3WYG - chains A and C of the 3 polymer chains in the assembly; structure by X-ray diffraction, 2.15 A resolution.

# Chain A
Name: Gsp1p
Source organism: Saccharomyces cerevisiae AWRI796
UniProt: E7KFU1 (E7KFU1_YEASA); numbering as in UniProt (aligned over 1-182)
Sequence (182 residues; each row starts with the number of its first residue):
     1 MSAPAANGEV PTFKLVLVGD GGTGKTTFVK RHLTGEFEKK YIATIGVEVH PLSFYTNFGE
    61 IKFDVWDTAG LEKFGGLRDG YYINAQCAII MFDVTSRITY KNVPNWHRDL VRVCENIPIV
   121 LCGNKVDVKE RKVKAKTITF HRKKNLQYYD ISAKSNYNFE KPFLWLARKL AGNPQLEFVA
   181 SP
Disordered / not traced: 1-9, 180-182
Construct notes: engineered mutation Leu71 (Gln in E7KFU1)
Metal / ion sites: Mg2+: Thr26, Thr44 (together with GTP)
Ligand contacts: GTP (guanosine-5'-triphosphate): Gly19, Asp20, Gly21, Gly22, Thr23, Gly24, Lys25, Thr26, Thr27, Phe37, Glu38, Lys39, Lys40, Tyr41, Ile42, Ala43, Thr44, Thr68, Ala69, Gly70, Leu71, Asn124, Lys125, Asp127, Val128, Ser152, Ala153, Lys154

# Chain C
Name: Exportin-1
Source organism: Saccharomyces cerevisiae S288c
UniProt: P30822 (XPO1_YEAST); residue numbers follow UniProt; this construct covers 1-376, 414-1084
Sequence (1049 residues; each row starts with the number of its first residue; note: 37 numbers in that range are skipped by the numbering (no residue carries them; nothing is unmodelled there); numbers below 1 keep their minus sign (Gly-1 is residue -1)):
    -1 GAMEGILDFS NDLDIALLDQ VVSTFYQGSG VQQKQAQEIL TKFQDNPDAW QKADQILQFS
    59 TNPQSKFIAL SILDKLITRK WKLLPNDHRI GIRNFVVGMI ISMCQDDEVF KTQKNLINKS
   119 DLTLVQILKQ EWPQNWPEFI PELIGSSSSS VNVCENNMIV LKLLSEEVFD FSAEQMTQAK
   179 ALHLKNSMSK EFEQIFKLCF QVLEQGSSSS LIVATLESLL RYLHWIPYRY IYETNILELL
   239 STKFMTSPDT RAITLKCLTE VSNLKIPQDN DLIKRQTVLF FQNTLQQIAT SVMPVTADLK
   299 ATYANANGND QSFLQDLAMF LTTYLARNRA LLESDESLRE LLLNAHQYLI QLSKIEEREL
   359 FKTTLDYWHN LVADLFYE
   414 PLKKHIYEEI CSQLRLVIIE NMVRPEEVLV VENDEGEIVR EFVKESDTIQ LYKSEREVLV
   474 YLTHLNVIDT EEIMISKLAR QIDGSEWSWH NINTLSWAIG SISGTMSEDT EKRFVVTVIK
   534 DLLDLTVKKR GKDNKAVVAS DIMYVVGQYP RFLKAHWNFL RTVILKLFEF MHETHEGVQD
   594 MACDTFIKIV QKCKYHFVIQ QPRESEPFIQ TIIRDIQKTT ADLQPQQVHT FYKACGIIIS
   654 EERSVAERNR LLSDLMQLPN MAWDTIVEQS TANPTLLLDS ETVKIIANII KTNVAVCTSM
   714 GADFYPQLGH IYYNMLQLYR AVSSMISAQV AAEGLIATKT PKVRGLRTIK KEILKLVETY
   774 ISKARNLDDV VKVLVEPLLN AVLEDYMNNV PDARDAEVLN CMTTVVEKVG HMIPQGVILI
   834 LQSVFECTLD MINKDFTEYP EHRVEFYKLL KVINEKSFAA FLELPPAAFK LFVDAICWAF
   894 KHNNRDVEVN GLQIALDLVK NIERMGNVPF ANEFHKNYFF IFVSETFFVL TDSDHKSGFS
   954 KQALLLMKLI SLVYDNKISV PLYQEAEVPQ GTSNQVYLSQ YLANMLSNAF PHLTSEQIAS
  1014 FLSALTKQYK DLVVFKGTLR DFLVQIKEVG GDPTDYLFAE DKENALMEQN RLEREKAAKI
  1074 GGLLKPSELD D
Disordered / not traced: -1 to 9, 978-983, 1056-1084
Construct notes: expression tag (-1 to 0)
Swiss-Prot annotation at these positions:
  - modified residue: Ser1080 (Phosphoserine)
What the authors report for this chain:
  - mutagenesis - F93A, W891A: decreased binding to NES
  - mutagenesis - F93A/W891A: decreased binding to Nup116p and Nsp1p
  - mutagenesis - F93A/W891A: decreased binding to phenyl-sepharose

# Chain A / chain C interface
Residue-residue contacts (79; chain A residue first):
  Gly21(A) with Arg898(C), hydrogen bond (backbone-side chain)
  Gly22(A) with Arg898(C)
  Lys39(A) with Asp447(C), salt bridge; Glu854(C), salt bridge
  Lys40(A) with Thr850(C); Glu851(C)
  Tyr41(A) with Thr850(C); Asn896(C)
  Val49(A) with Gln31(C)
  Trp66(A) with Phe23(C), hydrophobic; Gln31(C)
  Leu71(A) with Asn896(C); Asp947(C)
  Glu72(A) with Ser946(C); Asp947(C), hydrogen bond (backbone-side chain); Lys1040(C), salt bridge
  Lys73(A) with Asn896(C), hydrogen bond; Ser946(C); Asp947(C), hydrogen bond (backbone-side chain)
  Gly76(A) with Gln42(C)
  Leu77(A) with Phe23(C), hydrophobic; Leu38(C); Thr39(C); Gln42(C)
  Asp79(A) with Phe65(C); Lys117(C), salt bridge
  Gly80(A) with Tyr24(C), hydrogen bond (backbone-side chain); Phe65(C)
  Tyr81(A) with Phe23(C), hydrophobic; Gln35(C), hydrogen bond
  Ile83(A) with Tyr24(C); Phe65(C), hydrophobic
  Asn84(A) with Gln25(C); Gln62(C), hydrogen bond
  Asp93(A) with Arg898(C), salt bridge
  Ser96(A) with Arg898(C), hydrogen bond
  Ile98(A) with Lys949(C); Ser950(C)
  Thr99(A) with Arg898(C)
  Lys101(A) with Glu172(C), salt bridge
  Arg108(A) with Phe169(C); Gln173(C)
  Arg112(A) with Asn116(C); Leu120(C); Leu161(C); Glu164(C), salt bridge; Glu165(C), salt bridge
  Val113(A) with Phe65(C), hydrophobic; Asn113(C)
  Glu115(A) with Lys112(C)
  Arg131(A) with Glu458(C), hydrogen bond (side chain-backbone); Ser459(C)
  Lys134(A) with Glu458(C)
  Ala135(A) with Asp460(C); Gln463(C)
  Lys136(A) with Gln463(C)
  His141(A) with Glu357(C), salt bridge
  Arg142(A) with Met317(C); Lys360(C); Thr361(C), hydrogen bond; Asp364(C), salt bridge
  Lys143(A) with Lys254(C); Glu258(C), salt bridge; Asn261(C); Met317(C)
  Asn145(A) with Lys254(C), hydrogen bond; Ser310(C); Gln313(C), hydrogen bond; Asp314(C), hydrogen bond
  Gln147(A) with Glu355(C), hydrogen bond; Glu357(C)
  Asp150(A) with Ser459(C); Asp460(C), hydrogen bond (side chain-backbone)
  Ser155(A) with Leu442(C); Val444(C)
  Tyr157(A) with Glu440(C), hydrogen bond; Leu442(C), hydrophobic; Thr461(C)
  Lys169(A) with Gln309(C), hydrogen bond
Interface residues without a listed pair, chain A (52 interface residues in all): Lys14, Thr23, Ile42, Gly46, Val47, Pro104, Asn105, Val126, Asp127, Lys129, Tyr148, Lys154, Pro174
Interface residues without a listed pair, chain C (60 interface residues in all): Ser69, Thr257, Ala302, Val443, Val456, Lys457, Pro853

# In short
The interface between chain A and chain C involves 52 residues on one side and 60 on the other, with 17
hydrogen bonds and 11 salt bridges. Polar pairs include Lys39(A)-Asp447(C), Lys39(A)-Glu854(C) and
Glu72(A)-Lys1040(C). From the paper: F93A and W891A of chain C reduce binding to NES; F93A/W891A of chain C
reduce binding to Nup116p and Nsp1p.
Here chain A is Gsp1p (Saccharomyces cerevisiae AWRI796) and chain C is Exportin-1 (Saccharomyces cerevisiae
S288c). Entry 3WYG (Crystal structure of Xpo1p-PKI-Gsp1p-GTP complex) was determined by X-ray diffraction
together with 3WYF from the same study.
